6N1V - chains 3 and F of the 24 polymer chains in the assembly; structure by electron microscopy, 4.00 A resolution.

[Chain 3]
Molecule: A12V163-a.01 Heavy chain
Organism: Macaca mulatta
Sequence (225 residues; row label = number of the first residue in the row):
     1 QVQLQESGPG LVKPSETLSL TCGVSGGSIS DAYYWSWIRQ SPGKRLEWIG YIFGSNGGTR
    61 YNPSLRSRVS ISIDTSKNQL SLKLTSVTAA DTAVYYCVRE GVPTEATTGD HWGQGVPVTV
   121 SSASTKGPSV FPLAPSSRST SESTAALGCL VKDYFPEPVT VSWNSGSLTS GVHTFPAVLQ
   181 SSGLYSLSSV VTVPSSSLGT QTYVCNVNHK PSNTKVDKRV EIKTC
Unresolved in the structure: 1
Disulfides: Cys22-Cys97, Cys149-Cys205

[Chain F]
Molecule: Envelope glycoprotein gp41
Organism: Human immunodeficiency virus 1
Reference sequence: Q2N0S6 (Q2N0S6_9HIV1); residues 512-664 here correspond to UniProt positions 509-661 (UniProt number = residue number - 3)
Sequence (153 residues; row label = number of the first residue in the row):
   512 AVGIGAVFLG FLGAAGSTMG AASMTLTVQA RNLLSGIVQQ QSNLLRAIEA QQHLLKLTVW
   572 GIKQLQARVL AVERYLRDQQ LLGIWGCSGK LICCTNVPWN SSWSNRNLSE IWDNMTWLQW
   632 DKEISNYTQI IYGLLEESQN QQEKNEQDLL ALD
Unresolved in the structure: 548-568
Differences from the reference sequence: conflict Cys605 (Thr602 in Q2N0S6)
Disulfides: Cys598-Cys604

[How chain 3 and chain F interact]
Pairs across the interface - 12 pairs, chain 3 then chain F:
  Tyr34(3) with Ile515(F); Gly516(F); Ala517(F)
  Ser36(3) with Ile515(F)
  Tyr51(3) with Ala517(F)
  Glu100(3) with Ala512(F); Gly514(F), hydrogen bond (backbone-backbone); Ile515(F)
  Gly101(3) with Ala512(F)
  Val102(3) with Ala512(F)
  Thr107(3) with Ala512(F)
  Asp110(3) with Gly514(F)
Also at the interface, not in a pair above, chain 3 (11 interface residues in all): Val98, Pro103, Thr104
Also at the interface, not in a pair above, chain F (6 interface residues in all): Val513

[In short]
Chain 3 and chain F form an interface of 11 and 6 residues respectively, with 1 hydrogen bond. The
hydrogen-bonded pair Glu100(3)-Gly514(F) is a backbone contact.
Chain 3 is A12V163-a.01 Heavy chain (Macaca mulatta) and chain F is Envelope glycoprotein gp41 (Human
immunodeficiency virus 1); the structure, Cryo-EM structure at 4.0 A resolution of vaccine-elicited antibody
A12V163-a.01 in complex with HIV-1 Env BG505 ..., was determined by electron microscopy together with 6MPH,
6MQC, 6MQE, 6MQM, 6MQR, 6N16 and 4 further entries from the same study.
